Entry 1W5X (X-ray diffraction, 1.90 A resolution); this record covers chains A and B.

[Chain A (and B)]
Name: Pol polyprotein
Source organism: Human immunodeficiency virus
Notes: EC 3.4.23.16; chain B of this document is another copy of the same molecule, construct and numbering; everything in this record applies to it too
UniProtKB: P03366 (POL_HV1B1); residues -10 to 99 here correspond to UniProt positions 58-167 (UniProt number = residue number + 68)
Sequence (110 residues; each row starts with the number of its first residue; numbers below 1 keep their minus sign (Ala-10 is residue -10)):
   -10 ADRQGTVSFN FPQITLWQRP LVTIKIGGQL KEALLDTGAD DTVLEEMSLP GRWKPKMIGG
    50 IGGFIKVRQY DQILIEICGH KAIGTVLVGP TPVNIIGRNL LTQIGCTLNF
Disordered / not traced: -10 to 0
Residues lining bound ligands: hiv-1 inhibitor (BE5; (2R,3R,4R,5R)-2,5-bis[(2,3-difluorobenzyl)oxy]-3,4-dihydroxy-N,n'-bis[(1S,2R)-2-hydroxy-2,3-dihydro-1H-inden-1-yl]hexan ediamide): Arg8, Leu23, Asp25, Gly27, Ala28, Asp29, Asp30, Val32, Ile47, Gly48, Gly49, Ile50, Leu76, Pro81, Val82, Ile84

[Interface between chain A and chain B]
Contacting residue pairs (100):
  Pro1(A) - Leu97(B)
  Pro1(A) - Asn98(B)
  Pro1(A) - Phe99(B)  hydrogen bond (backbone-backbone)
  Gln2(A) - Thr96(B)  hydrogen bond
  Gln2(A) - Leu97(B)
  Gln2(A) - Asn98(B)  hydrogen bond
  Ile3(A) - Thr96(B)
  Ile3(A) - Leu97(B)  hydrogen bond (backbone-backbone)
  Ile3(A) - Phe99(B)  hydrophobic
  Leu5(A) - Thr26(B)
  Leu5(A) - Arg87(B)  hydrogen bond (backbone-side chain)
  Leu5(A) - Leu90(B)  hydrophobic
  Leu5(A) - Thr91(B)
  Leu5(A) - Cys95(B)
  Trp6(A) - Arg87(B)  hydrogen bond (backbone-side chain)
  Trp6(A) - Thr91(B)
  Gln7(A) - Arg87(B)
  Arg8(A) - Asp29(B)  salt bridge
  Arg8(A) - Arg87(B)
  Pro9(A) - Thr26(B)
  Pro9(A) - Arg87(B)
  Pro9(A) - Leu97(B)  hydrophobic
  Leu23(A) - Gly27(B)
  Leu24(A) - Thr26(B)  hydrogen bond (backbone-side chain)
  Leu24(A) - Leu97(B)  hydrophobic
  Asp25(A) - Asp25(B)
  Asp25(A) - Thr26(B)
  Asp25(A) - Gly27(B)  hydrogen bond (side chain-backbone)
  Thr26(A) - Leu5(B)
  Thr26(A) - Pro9(B)
  Thr26(A) - Leu24(B)  hydrogen bond (side chain-backbone)
  Thr26(A) - Asp25(B)
  Thr26(A) - Thr26(B)  hydrogen bond (side chain-backbone)
  Thr26(A) - Leu97(B)
  Gly27(A) - Leu23(B)
  Gly27(A) - Asp25(B)  hydrogen bond (backbone-side chain)
  Asp29(A) - Arg8(B)  salt bridge
  Val32(A) - Ile50(B)  hydrophobic
  Ile47(A) - Ile50(B)  hydrophobic
  Gly49(A) - Ile50(B)
  Gly49(A) - Pro81(B)
  Ile50(A) - Gly49(B)
  Ile50(A) - Ile50(B)
  Ile50(A) - Gly51(B)  hydrogen bond (backbone-backbone)
  Ile50(A) - Gly52(B)
  Ile50(A) - Ile54(B)  hydrophobic
  Ile50(A) - Ile84(B)  hydrophobic
  Gly51(A) - Gly51(B)
  Gly51(A) - Gly52(B)
  Gly51(A) - Ile54(B)
  Gly52(A) - Gly51(B)
  Ile54(A) - Ile50(B)
  Ile54(A) - Gly51(B)
  Cys67(A) - Phe99(B)  hydrophobic
  His69(A) - Phe99(B)
  Thr80(A) - Ile50(B)
  Pro81(A) - Gly49(B)
  Pro81(A) - Ile50(B)
  Arg87(A) - Leu5(B)  hydrogen bond (side chain-backbone)
  Arg87(A) - Trp6(B)  hydrogen bond (side chain-backbone)
  Arg87(A) - Gln7(B)
  Arg87(A) - Arg8(B)
  Arg87(A) - Pro9(B)
  Leu90(A) - Leu5(B)  hydrophobic
  Thr91(A) - Leu5(B)
  Thr91(A) - Trp6(B)
  Gln92(A) - Trp6(B)
  Ile93(A) - Phe99(B)
  Gly94(A) - Asn98(B)
  Gly94(A) - Phe99(B)
  Cys95(A) - Leu5(B)
  Cys95(A) - Leu97(B)  hydrophobic
  Cys95(A) - Asn98(B)
  Cys95(A) - Phe99(B)  hydrophobic
  Thr96(A) - Gln2(B)
  Thr96(A) - Ile3(B)
  Thr96(A) - Thr96(B)
  Thr96(A) - Leu97(B)
  Thr96(A) - Asn98(B)  hydrogen bond (backbone-backbone)
  Leu97(A) - Pro1(B)
  Leu97(A) - Gln2(B)
  Leu97(A) - Ile3(B)  hydrogen bond (backbone-backbone)
  Leu97(A) - Leu5(B)  hydrophobic
  Leu97(A) - Pro9(B)  hydrophobic
  Leu97(A) - Leu24(B)  hydrophobic
  Leu97(A) - Thr96(B)
  Leu97(A) - Leu97(B)  hydrophobic
  Asn98(A) - Pro1(B)
  Asn98(A) - Gln2(B)  hydrogen bond
  Asn98(A) - Gly94(B)
  Asn98(A) - Cys95(B)
  Asn98(A) - Thr96(B)  hydrogen bond (backbone-backbone)
  Asn98(A) - Asn98(B)  hydrogen bond
  Phe99(A) - Pro1(B)  hydrogen bond (backbone-backbone)
  Phe99(A) - Ile3(B)  hydrophobic
  Phe99(A) - Cys67(B)  hydrophobic
  Phe99(A) - His69(B)
  Phe99(A) - Ile93(B)
  Phe99(A) - Gly94(B)
  Phe99(A) - Cys95(B)  hydrophobic
Also at the interface, not in a pair above, chain A (39 interface residues in all): Thr4, Gly48, Ile84
Also at the interface, not in a pair above, chain B (37 interface residues in all): Thr4, Ile47, Phe53, Thr80

[Summary]
39 residues of chain A and 37 residues of chain B are in contact; the contacts include 20 hydrogen bonds and 2
salt bridges. Polar pairs include Arg8(A)-Asp29(B), Gln2(A)-Thr96(B) and Gln2(A)-Asn98(B). Bound to chain A:
hiv-1 inhibitor.
Chain A and chain B are both Pol polyprotein (Human immunodeficiency virus); the structure, HIV-1 protease in
complex with fluoro substituted diol-based C2- symmetric inhibitor, was determined by X-ray diffraction (same
publication as 1EC0, 1W5W, 1W5V and 1W5Y).
